PDB entry 9G8N | electron microscopy, 3.70 A resolution | chains L and I of the 13 polymer chains in the assembly

# Chain L
Name: Exosome complex component RRP41
Organism: Homo sapiens
UniProtKB: Q9NPD3 (EXOS4_HUMAN); residues 0-244 here correspond to UniProt positions 1-245 (UniProt number = residue number + 1)
Amino-acid sequence (245 residues; row label = number of the first residue in the row; numbering starts at 0):
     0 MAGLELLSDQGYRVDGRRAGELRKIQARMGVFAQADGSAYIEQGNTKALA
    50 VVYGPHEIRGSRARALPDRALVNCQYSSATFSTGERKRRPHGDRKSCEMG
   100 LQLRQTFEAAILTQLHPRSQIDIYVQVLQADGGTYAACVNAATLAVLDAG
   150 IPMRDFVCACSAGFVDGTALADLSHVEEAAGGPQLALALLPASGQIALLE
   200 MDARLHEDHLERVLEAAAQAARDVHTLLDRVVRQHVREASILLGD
Not modelled in the structure: 0-2, 244
Curated features (UniProtKB/Swiss-Prot):
  - modified residue: Ala1 (N-acetylalanine)

# Chain I
Name: Exosome complex component RRP4
Organism: Homo sapiens
UniProtKB: Q13868 (EXOS2_HUMAN); residues 1-293 here = UniProt positions 1-293
Amino-acid sequence (297 residues; numbered -3 to 293; the number before each row is that of its first residue; numbers below 1 keep their minus sign (Gly-3 is residue -3)):
    -3 GPDSMAMEMRLPVARKPLSERLGRDTKKHLVVPGDTITTDTGFMRGHGTY
    47 MGEEKLIASVAGSVERVNKLICVKALKTRYIGEVGDIVVGRITEVQQKRW
    97 KVETNSRLDSVLLLSSMNLPGGELRRRSAEDELAMRGFLQEGDLISAEVQ
   147 AVFSDGAVSLHTRSLKYGKLGQGVLVQVSPSLVKRQKTHFHDLPCGASVI
   197 LGNNGFIWIYPTPEHKEEEAGGFIANLEPVSLADREVISRLRNCIISLVT
   247 QRMMLYDTSILYCYEASLPHQIKDILKPEIMEEIVMETRQRLLEQEG
Not modelled in the structure: -3 to 0, 213-216
Sequence notes: expression tag (-3 to 0)
Curated features (UniProtKB/Swiss-Prot):
  - modified residue: Ser124 (Phosphoserine)
  - natural variant: Gly30 (G30V: In SHRF), Gly198 (G198D: In SHRF)

# How chain L and chain I interact
Contacting residue pairs (37):
  Arg27(L) with Arg11(I)
  Asp35(L) with Arg75(I), salt bridge
  Pro54(L) with Arg75(I), hydrogen bond (backbone-side chain); Ser102(I); Arg103(I)
  His55(L) with Arg103(I)
  Glu56(L) with Asp105(I)
  Leu114(L) with Arg103(I)
  His115(L) with Arg103(I)
  Arg117(L) with Leu104(I); Asp151(I), salt bridge
  Ser118(L) with Arg103(I)
  Leu146(L) with Pro29(I), hydrophobic
  Asp147(L) with Lys73(I)
  Ala148(L) with Lys73(I)
  Gly149(L) with Val56(I); Lys73(I)
  Pro151(L) with Ser55(I)
  Met152(L) with Ser55(I), hydrogen bond (backbone-backbone)
  Arg153(L) with Tyr46(I), hydrogen bond (backbone-side chain)
  Val231(L) with Val28(I), hydrophobic
  Arg232(L) with Val28(I); Asp31(I), salt bridge
  Gln233(L) with Leu14(I)
  Val235(L) with Leu26(I)
  Arg236(L) with Leu26(I)
  Glu237(L) with Leu14(I), hydrogen bond (side chain-backbone); Ser15(I), hydrogen bond
  Ala238(L) with Leu72(I), hydrophobic
  Ser239(L) with Thr22(I); Leu26(I)
  Ile240(L) with Arg20(I); Thr22(I)
  Leu241(L) with Gln247(I); Arg248(I), hydrogen bond (backbone-side chain)
  Leu242(L) with Arg248(I)
  Gly243(L) with Arg248(I)
Interface residues without a listed pair, chain L (34 interface residues in all): Gly53, Leu111, Pro116, Ile150, Asp154, Asp228
Interface residues without a listed pair, chain I (26 interface residues in all): Pro13, Asp21, Gly30, Gly58

# In short
34 residues of chain L and 26 residues of chain I are in contact; the contacts include 6 hydrogen bonds and 3
salt bridges. Polar pairs include Asp35(L)-Arg75(I), Arg117(L)-Asp151(I) and Arg232(L)-Asp31(I).
Chain L is Exosome complex component RRP41 and chain I is Exosome complex component RRP4, both from Homo
sapiens; the structure, 80S-bound human Ski2-exosome complex, was determined by electron microscopy (same
publication as 9G8P, 9G8Q and 9G8R).
